PDB entry 7XX6 | X-ray diffraction, 3.39 A resolution | chains F and I of the 21 polymer chains in the assembly

# Chain F
Molecule: Histone H4
Source organism: Homo sapiens
UniProt: P62805 (H4_HUMAN); residues 0-102 here correspond to UniProt positions 1-103 (UniProt number = residue number + 1)
Amino-acid sequence (105 residues; row label = number of the first residue in the row; numbers below 1 keep their minus sign (Gly-2 is residue -2)):
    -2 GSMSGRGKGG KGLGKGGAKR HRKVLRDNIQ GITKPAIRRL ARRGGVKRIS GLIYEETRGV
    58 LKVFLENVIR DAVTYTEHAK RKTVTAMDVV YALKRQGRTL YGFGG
Unresolved in the structure: -2 to 18
Sequence notes: expression tag (-2 to -1)
Curated features (UniProtKB/Swiss-Prot):
  - DNA-binding region: Lys16 to Lys20
  - modified residue: Ser1 (N-acetylserine), Arg3 (Asymmetric dimethylarginine), Lys5 (N6-(2-hydroxyisobutyryl)lysine), Lys8 (N6-(2-hydroxyisobutyryl)lysine), Lys12 (N6-(2-hydroxyisobutyryl)lysine), Lys16 (N6-(2-hydroxyisobutyryl)lysine), Lys20 (N6,N6,N6-trimethyllysine), Lys31 (N6-(2-hydroxyisobutyryl)lysine), Lys44 (N6-(2-hydroxyisobutyryl)lysine), Ser47 (Phosphoserine), Tyr51 (Phosphotyrosine), Lys59 (N6-(2-hydroxyisobutyryl)lysine), Lys77 (N6-(2-hydroxyisobutyryl)lysine), Lys79 (N6-(2-hydroxyisobutyryl)lysine), Thr80 (Phosphothreonine), Tyr88 (Phosphotyrosine), Lys91 (N6-(2-hydroxyisobutyryl)lysine)
  - cross-link (Glycyl lysine isopeptide (Lys-Gly)): Lys12 (interchain with G-Cter in SUMO2), Lys20 (interchain with G-Cter in SUMO2), Lys31 (interchain with G-Cter in SUMO2), Lys59 (interchain with G-Cter in SUMO2), Lys79 (interchain with G-Cter in SUMO2), Lys91 (interchain with G-Cter in SUMO2)

# Chain I
Molecule: 169-nt DNA strand
Source organism: synthetic construct
Sequence (169 nucleotides; row label = number of the first residue in the row; numbers below 1 keep their minus sign (DG-82 is residue -82)):
   -82 GCTTTTTTTT TTCACAATCC CGGTGCCGAG GCCGCTCAAT TGGTCGTAGA CAGCTCTAGC
   -22 ACCGCTTAAA CGCACGTACG GAATCCGTAC GTGCGTTTAA GCGGTGCTAG AGCTGTCTAC
    38 GACCAATTGA GCGGCCTCGG CACCGGGATT GTGAAAAAAA AAAGCTGCA
Ion coordination: Ca2+ site 1: DG-52 (shared with 1 residue of chain J); Ca2+ site 2 near DG-34 (its only coordinating residue here); K+: DT-26, DA-25; Ca2+ site 3: DG51 (shared with 1 residue of chain J)

# How chain F and chain I interact
Residue-residue contacts (13; chain F residue first):
  Arg35(F) - DG8(I)  salt bridge to the phosphate
  Arg45(F) - DC7(I)  hydrogen bond to the sugar
  Arg45(F) - DG8(I)  phosphate contact
  Ile46(F) - DC7(I)  sugar contact
  Ile46(F) - DG8(I)  hydrogen bond to the phosphate
  Ser47(F) - DC7(I)  hydrogen bond to the phosphate
  Gly48(F) - DC7(I)  hydrogen bond to the phosphate
  Arg78(F) - DA28(I)  phosphate contact
  Arg78(F) - DG29(I)  phosphate contact
  Lys79(F) - DG27(I)  salt bridge to the phosphate
  Lys79(F) - DA28(I)  hydrogen bond to the phosphate
  Thr80(F) - DG27(I)  sugar contact
  Thr80(F) - DA28(I)  hydrogen bond to the phosphate
Interface residues without a listed pair, chain F (11 interface residues in all): Lys44, Tyr51, Lys77
Interface residues without a listed pair, chain I (6 interface residues in all): DA6

# Summary
The interface between chain F and chain I involves 11 residues on one side and 6 on the other, with 6 hydrogen
bonds and 2 salt bridges. Among the polar pairs are Arg45(F)-DC7(I), Ile46(F)-DG8(I) and Ser47(F)-DC7(I).
Here chain F is Histone H4 (Homo sapiens) and chain I is a 169-nt DNA strand (synthetic construct). Entry 7XX6
(Crystal Structure of Nucleosome-H1.0 Linker Histone Assembly (sticky-169a DNA fragment)) was determined by
X-ray diffraction.
